4A8C - chains D and I of the 12 polymer chains in the assembly; structure by electron microscopy, 7.50 A resolution (low resolution: residue-level contacts below are approximate; hydrogen-bond / salt-bridge calls are withheld).

== Chain D (and I) ==
Name: Periplasmic ph-dependent serine endoprotease degq
Organism: Escherichia coli
Notes: EC 3.4.21.107; chain I of this document is another copy of the same molecule, construct and numbering; everything in this record applies to it too
Reference sequence: P39099 (DEGQ_ECOLI); residues 1-428 here correspond to UniProt positions 28-455 (UniProt number = residue number + 27)
Amino-acid sequence (436 residues; each row starts with the number of its first residue):
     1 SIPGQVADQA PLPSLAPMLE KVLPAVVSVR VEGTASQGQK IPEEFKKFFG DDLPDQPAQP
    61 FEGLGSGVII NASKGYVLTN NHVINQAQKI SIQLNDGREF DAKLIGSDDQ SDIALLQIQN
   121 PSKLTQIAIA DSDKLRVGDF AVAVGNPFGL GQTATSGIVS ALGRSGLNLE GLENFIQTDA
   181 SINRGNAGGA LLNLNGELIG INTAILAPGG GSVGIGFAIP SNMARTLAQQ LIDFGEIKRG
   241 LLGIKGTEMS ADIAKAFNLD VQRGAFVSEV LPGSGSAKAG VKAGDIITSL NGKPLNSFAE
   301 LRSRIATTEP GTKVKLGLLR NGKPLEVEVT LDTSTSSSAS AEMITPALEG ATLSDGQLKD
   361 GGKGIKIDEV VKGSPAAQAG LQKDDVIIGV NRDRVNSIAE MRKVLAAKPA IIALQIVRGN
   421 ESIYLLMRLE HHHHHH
Disordered / not traced: 1-10, 36-58, 429-436
Construct notes: engineered mutation Ala187 (Ser214 in P39099); expression tag (429-436)
Swiss-Prot annotation at these positions:
  - active site (Charge relay system): His82, Asp112
  - binding site (substrate): Glu32, His82, Asp112, Gly185, Thr203 to Ala207, Leu242 to Gly246
Reported in the primary citation:
  - mutagenesis - S187A: abolished catalytic activity (citing earlier work)

== Interface between chain D and chain I ==
Contacting residue pairs (11):
  Gly280(D) with Gly380(I)
  Lys282(D) with Leu426(I)
  Ala283(D) with Leu426(I); Met427(I); Arg428(I)
  Gly284(D) with Ile411(I)
  Arg320(D) with Ala413(I)
  Asn321(D) with Val390(I); Asn391(I)
  Gly322(D) with Arg392(I)
  Leu325(D) with Ile423(I)
Interface residues without a listed pair, chain D (9 interface residues in all): Lys323
Interface residues without a listed pair, chain I (14 interface residues in all): Ile412, Gln415, Ser422, Tyr424

== Summary ==
Chain D and chain I form an interface of 9 and 14 residues respectively. From UniProt: active-site residues
His82(D) and Asp112(D) and 14 substrate-binding residues on chain D. The paper reports that S187A of chain D
abolishes catalytic activity.
Both chains are Periplasmic ph-dependent serine endoprotease degq (Escherichia coli). Entry 4A8C (Symmetrized
cryo-EM reconstruction of E. coli DegQ 12-mer in complex with a binding peptide) was determined by electron
microscopy, deposited together with 4A8B, 4A8D, 4A9G and 4A8A.
